Entry 6NP9 (X-ray diffraction, 1.27 A resolution); this record covers chain A.

[Chain A]
Name: Programmed cell death 1 ligand 1
Source organism: Homo sapiens
Reference sequence: Q9NZQ7 (PD1L1_HUMAN); residue numbers follow UniProt; this construct covers 18-134
Amino-acid sequence (127 residues; row label = number of the first residue in the row):
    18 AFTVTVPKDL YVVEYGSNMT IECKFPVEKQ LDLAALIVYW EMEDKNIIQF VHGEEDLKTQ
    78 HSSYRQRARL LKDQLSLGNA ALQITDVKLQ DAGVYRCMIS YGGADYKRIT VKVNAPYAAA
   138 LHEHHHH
Disordered / not traced: 45-46, 142-144
Cystine bridges: C40-C114
Sequence notes: engineered mutation T76 (Val in Q9NZQ7); expression tag (135-144)
Swiss-Prot annotation at these positions:
  - glycosylation: N35 (N-linked (GlcNAc...) asparagine)
Reported in the primary citation:
  - contacts within the chain: S80-Q107 (hydrogen bond), R84-Q107, L106-E140 (backbone contact), Q107-E140 (backbone contact)
  - conformationally variable residues (side-chain flip): Q107

[Summary]
From the paper: conformational variability at Q107; contacts within the chain involving S80, Q107 and R84
among others.
Chain A is Programmed cell death 1 ligand 1 (Homo sapiens); the structure, PD-L1 IgV domain V76T with
fragment, was determined by X-ray diffraction (same publication as 6NM7, 6NM8, 6NNV, 6NOJ and 6NOS).
